PDB entry 6GBY | X-ray diffraction, 1.48 A resolution | chain A

== Chain A ==
Name: Copper-containing nitrite reductase
Organism: Achromobacter cycloclastes
Notes: EC 1.7.2.1
UniProt: P25006 (NIR_ACHCY); residues -37 to 340 here correspond to UniProt positions 1-378 (UniProt number = residue number + 38)
Amino-acid sequence (378 residues; each row starts with the number of its first residue; numbers below 1 keep their minus sign (Met-37 is residue -37)):
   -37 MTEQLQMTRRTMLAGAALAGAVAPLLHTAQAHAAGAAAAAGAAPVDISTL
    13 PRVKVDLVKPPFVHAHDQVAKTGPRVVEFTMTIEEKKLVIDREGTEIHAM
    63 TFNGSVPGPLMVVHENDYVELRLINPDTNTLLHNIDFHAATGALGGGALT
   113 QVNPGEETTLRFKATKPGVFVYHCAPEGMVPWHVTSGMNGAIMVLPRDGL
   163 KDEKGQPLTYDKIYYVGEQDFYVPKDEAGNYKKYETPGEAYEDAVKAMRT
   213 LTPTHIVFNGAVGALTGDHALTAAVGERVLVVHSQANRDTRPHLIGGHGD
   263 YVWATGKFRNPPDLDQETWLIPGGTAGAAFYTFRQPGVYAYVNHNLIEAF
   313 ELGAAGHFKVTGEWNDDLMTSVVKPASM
Unresolved in the structure: -37 to 7
UniProt features mapped onto this chain:
  - binding site (Cu cation): His95, His100, His135, Cys136, His145, Met150, His306
Ion coordination: Cu ion site 1: His95, Cys136, Met150; Cu ion site 2: His100, His135, His306 (together with nitrite ion)
Small-molecule neighbours: nitrite ion (NO2): Asp98, His100, His135, His255, Ile257, His306, Leu308

== Summary ==
Chain A binds nitrite ion. The Cu ion site 1 is built by His95, Cys136 and Met150. The Cu ion site 2 is built
by His100, His135 and His306. Curated annotation (UniProt) lists 7 Cu cation-binding residues.
Chain A is Copper-containing nitrite reductase (Achromobacter cycloclastes); the structure, Copper nitrite
reductase from Achromobacter cycloclastes: non-polymorph separated dataset 1, was determined by X-ray
diffraction together with 6GB8, 6GBB and 6GCG from the same study.
